PDB entry 4BXO | X-ray diffraction, 2.15 A resolution | chains A and B of the 4 polymer chains in the assembly

[Chain A]
Protein: Fanconi anemia group M protein
Source organism: Homo sapiens
Notes: EC 3.6.4.13
UniProtKB: Q8IYD8 (FANCM_HUMAN); residues 1798-2048 here = UniProt positions 1798-2048
Amino-acid sequence (254 residues; row label = number of the first residue in the row):
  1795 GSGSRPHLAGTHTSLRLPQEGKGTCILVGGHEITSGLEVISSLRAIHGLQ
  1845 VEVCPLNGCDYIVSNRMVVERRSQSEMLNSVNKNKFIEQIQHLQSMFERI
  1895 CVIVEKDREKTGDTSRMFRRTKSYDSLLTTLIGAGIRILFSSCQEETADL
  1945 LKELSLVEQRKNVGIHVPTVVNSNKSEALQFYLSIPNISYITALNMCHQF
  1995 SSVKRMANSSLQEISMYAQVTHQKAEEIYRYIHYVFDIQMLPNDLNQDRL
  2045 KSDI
Not modelled in the structure: 1795-1817, 1903-1912, 1963-1968, 2036-2048
Sequence notes: expression tag (1795-1797)
Bound ions: Ca2+: Asp1854, Glu1864, Arg1865
Curated features (UniProtKB/Swiss-Prot):
  - natural variant: Arg1931 to Ile2048 (deletion: In SPGF28; uncertain significance)
From the paper describing this entry:
  - Ca2+ coordination: Asp1854, Glu1864, Arg1865
  - contacts within the chain: His1825-Asp1854 (hydrogen bond)
  - mutagenesis - R1860A, E1864Q (2-fold), R1866A (2-fold): decreased binding to dsDNA
  - mutagenesis - R1866A: decreased signaling in response to FANCD2 ubiquitination
  - mutagenesis - R1860A: decreased binding to ssDNA
  - mutagenesis - R1866A: decreased signaling in response to mitomycin C

[Chain B]
Protein: Fanconi anemia-associated protein of 24 kDa
Source organism: Homo sapiens
UniProtKB: Q9BTP7 (FAP24_HUMAN); residues 1-214 here = UniProt positions 1-214
Amino-acid sequence (217 residues; numbered -2 to 214; the number before each row is that of its first residue; numbers below 1 keep their minus sign (Gly-2 is residue -2)):
    -2 GSHMEKNPPDDTGPVHVPLGHIVANEKWRGSQLAEEMQGKIKLIFEDGLT
    48 PDFYLSNRCCILYVTEADLVAGNGYRKRLVRVRNSNNLKGIVVVEKTRMS
    98 EQYFPALQKFTVLDLGMVLLPVASQMEASCLVIQLVQEQTKEPSKNPLLG
   148 KKRALLLSEPSLLRTVQQIPGVGKVKAPLLLQKFPSIQQLSNASIGELEQ
   198 VVGQAVAQQIHAFFTQP
Not modelled in the structure: -2 to 11, 147-153
Sequence notes: expression tag (-2 to 0); conflict Glu32 (Gln in Q9BTP7)
Bound ions: Ca2+ site 1: Glu43, Asp44; Ca2+ site 2: Gln164, Val169 (shared with 1 residue of chain I); Ca2+ site 3: Glu196, Val199 (shared with 1 residue of chain H)
From the paper describing this entry:
  - binding site for the 11-nt DNA strand: Lys173
  - mutagenesis - V172E (2- to 3-fold), V172E/K173E (4-fold), K173E (2- to 3-fold): decreased binding to dsDNA
  - mutagenesis - V172E, K173E: unchanged binding to ssDNA
  - mutagenesis - V172E/K173E: decreased signaling
  - mutagenesis - K24A: unchanged binding to dsDNA

[Interface between chain A and chain B]
Contacting residue pairs (92; chain A residue first):
  Ile1881(A) - Leu145(B)
  Ile1884(A) - Leu145(B)  hydrophobic
  Gln1885(A) - Pro144(B)  hydrogen bond (side chain-backbone)
  Gln1885(A) - Leu145(B)
  Gln1888(A) - Leu145(B)  hydrogen bond (side chain-backbone)
  Arg1914(A) - Pro118(B)  hydrogen bond (side chain-backbone)
  Arg1914(A) - Glu124(B)  salt bridge
  Arg1914(A) - Leu128(B)
  Lys1916(A) - Gln131(B)  hydrogen bond
  Lys1916(A) - Gln134(B)
  Asp1919(A) - Leu128(B)
  Asp1919(A) - Gln131(B)
  Ser1920(A) - Gln131(B)
  Leu1922(A) - Leu117(B)  hydrophobic
  Thr1923(A) - Gln131(B)
  Thr1923(A) - Leu132(B)
  Thr1923(A) - Glu135(B)  hydrogen bond
  Thr1924(A) - Glu135(B)
  Thr1924(A) - Asn143(B)  hydrogen bond (backbone-side chain)
  Thr1924(A) - Leu145(B)
  Ile1926(A) - Val115(B)  hydrophobic
  Ile1926(A) - Leu117(B)  hydrophobic
  Gly1927(A) - Asn143(B)
  Gly1927(A) - Leu146(B)
  Ala1928(A) - Asn143(B)
  Ala1928(A) - Leu145(B)  hydrophobic
  Ala1928(A) - Leu146(B)  hydrophobic
  Ile1930(A) - Leu145(B)  hydrophobic
  Leu1933(A) - Gln105(B)
  Leu1933(A) - Val109(B)  hydrophobic
  Phe1934(A) - Phe101(B)
  Phe1934(A) - Gln105(B)  hydrogen bond (backbone-side chain)
  Phe1934(A) - Leu116(B)
  Phe1934(A) - Pro118(B)
  Glu1940(A) - Pro102(B)
  Asp1943(A) - Lys106(B)  salt bridge
  Leu1944(A) - Gln105(B)
  Glu1947(A) - Lys106(B)  salt bridge
  Glu1947(A) - Leu110(B)
  Leu1948(A) - Leu110(B)  hydrophobic
  Val1951(A) - Leu110(B)
  Lys1969(A) - Phe210(B)  hydrogen bond (side chain-backbone)
  Lys1969(A) - Gln213(B)
  Glu1971(A) - Pro167(B)
  Glu1971(A) - Phe210(B)
  Ala1972(A) - Phe210(B)
  Gln1974(A) - Gln165(B)
  Phe1975(A) - Thr162(B)
  Phe1975(A) - Gln165(B)
  Phe1975(A) - Ile166(B)  hydrophobic
  Phe1975(A) - Ile184(B)  hydrophobic
  Phe1975(A) - Phe210(B)  hydrophobic
  Ser1978(A) - Thr162(B)  hydrogen bond
  Pro1980(A) - Ser158(B)
  Ser1995(A) - Gln213(B)
  Ser1995(A) - Pro214(B)
  Ser1996(A) - Phe211(B)
  Ser1996(A) - Gln213(B)
  Val1997(A) - Phe211(B)  hydrogen bond (backbone-backbone)
  Lys1998(A) - Ser188(B)
  Lys1998(A) - Asn189(B)
  Lys1998(A) - Phe211(B)  hydrogen bond (backbone-backbone)
  Lys1998(A) - Thr212(B)
  Ala2001(A) - Gln185(B)
  Ala2001(A) - Ser188(B)
  Asn2002(A) - Gln185(B)  hydrogen bond
  Asn2002(A) - Ser188(B)  hydrogen bond
  Asn2002(A) - Asn189(B)  hydrogen bond
  Tyr2025(A) - Ser158(B)  hydrogen bond (side chain-backbone)
  Tyr2025(A) - Leu159(B)  hydrogen bond (side chain-backbone)
  Tyr2025(A) - Thr162(B)  hydrogen bond
  Ile2026(A) - Ser183(B)
  Ile2026(A) - Ile184(B)  hydrogen bond (backbone-backbone)
  Ile2026(A) - Gln185(B)  hydrogen bond (backbone-backbone)
  His2027(A) - Ser183(B)
  His2027(A) - Gln185(B)
  Tyr2028(A) - Leu154(B)
  Tyr2028(A) - Ser155(B)
  Tyr2028(A) - Glu156(B)  hydrogen bond
  Tyr2028(A) - Leu159(B)  hydrophobic
  Tyr2028(A) - Pro182(B)
  Tyr2028(A) - Ser183(B)
  Val2029(A) - Glu156(B)
  Val2029(A) - Pro182(B)
  Phe2030(A) - Glu156(B)
  Phe2030(A) - Leu178(B)  hydrophobic
  Phe2030(A) - Pro182(B)  hydrogen bond (backbone-backbone)
  Asp2031(A) - Glu156(B)  hydrogen bond (backbone-side chain)
  Ile2032(A) - Pro175(B)  hydrophobic
  Met2034(A) - Leu154(B)
  Met2034(A) - Glu156(B)
  Leu2035(A) - Leu160(B)  hydrophobic
Also at the interface, not in a pair above, chain A (49 interface residues in all): Leu1925, Ile1932, Ile1979
Also at the interface, not in a pair above, chain B (46 interface residues in all): Val119, Cys127, Pro157

[In short]
49 residues of chain A and 46 residues of chain B are in contact, with 22 hydrogen bonds and 3 salt bridges.
Polar contacts include Arg1914(A)-Glu124(B), Asp1943(A)-Lys106(B) and Glu1947(A)-Lys106(B). The paper reports
a binding site for the 11-nt DNA strand at Lys173(B); R1860A, E1864Q and R1866A of chain A reduce binding to
dsDNA; 7 substitutions were tested in all.
Here chain A is Fanconi anemia group M protein and chain B is Fanconi anemia-associated protein of 24 kDa,
both from Homo sapiens. Entry 4BXO (Architecture and DNA recognition elements of the Fanconi anemia FANCM-
FAAP24 complex) was determined by X-ray diffraction.
